Entry 9LBZ (electron microscopy, 4.00 A resolution); this record covers chains J and X of the 52 polymer chains in the assembly.

[Chain J]
Protein: Probable portal protein
From: Escherichia phage N4
UniProtKB: A0MZE1 (PORTL_BPN4); numbering as in UniProt (aligned over 1-763)
Chain sequence (763 residues; numbered 1 to 763; the number before each row is that of its first residue):
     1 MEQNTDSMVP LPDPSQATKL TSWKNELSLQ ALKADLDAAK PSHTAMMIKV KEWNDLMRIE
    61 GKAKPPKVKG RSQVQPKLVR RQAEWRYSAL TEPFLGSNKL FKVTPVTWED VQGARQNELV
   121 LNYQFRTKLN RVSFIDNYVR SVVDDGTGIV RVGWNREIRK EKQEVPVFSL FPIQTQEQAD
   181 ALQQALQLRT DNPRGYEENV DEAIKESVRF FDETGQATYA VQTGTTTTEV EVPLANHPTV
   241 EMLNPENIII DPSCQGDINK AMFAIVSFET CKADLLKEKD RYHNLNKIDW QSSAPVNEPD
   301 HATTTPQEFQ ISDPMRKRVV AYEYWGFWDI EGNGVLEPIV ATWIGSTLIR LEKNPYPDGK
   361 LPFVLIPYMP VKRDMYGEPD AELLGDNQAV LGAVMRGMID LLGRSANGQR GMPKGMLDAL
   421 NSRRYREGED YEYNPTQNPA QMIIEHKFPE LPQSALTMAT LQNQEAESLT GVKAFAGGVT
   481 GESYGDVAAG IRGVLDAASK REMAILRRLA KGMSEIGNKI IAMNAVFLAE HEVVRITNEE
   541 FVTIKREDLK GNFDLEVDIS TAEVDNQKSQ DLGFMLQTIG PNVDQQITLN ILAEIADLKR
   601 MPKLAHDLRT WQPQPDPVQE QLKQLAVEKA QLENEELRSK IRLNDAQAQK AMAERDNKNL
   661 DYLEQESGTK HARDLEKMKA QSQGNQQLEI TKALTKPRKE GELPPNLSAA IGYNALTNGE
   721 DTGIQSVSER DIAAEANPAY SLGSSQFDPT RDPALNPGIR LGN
Not modelled in the structure: 1-18, 667-763

[Chain X]
Protein: Major capsid protein
From: Escherichia phage N4
UniProtKB: Q859Q5 (CAPSD_BPN4); residue numbers follow UniProt; this construct covers 1-401
Chain sequence (401 residues; numbered 1 to 401; the number before each row is that of its first residue):
     1 MLNYNAPTDG QKSSIDGANS DQMQTFFWLK KAIITARKEQ YFMPLASVTN MPKHYGKTIK
    61 VYEYVPLLDD RNINDQGIDA SGATIVNGNL YGSSKDIGNI TSKLPLLTEN GGRVNRVGFT
   121 RIAREGSIHK FGFFYEFTQE SIDFDSDDGL MEHLSRELMN GATQITEAVL QKDLLAAAGT
   181 VLYAGAATSD ATITGEGSTP SVVSYKNLMR LDQILTENRT PTQTTIITGS RMIDTKVIGA
   241 TRVMYVGSEL VPELKAMKDL FGNKAFIETQ HYADAGTIMN GEVGSIDKFR IIQVPEMLHW
   301 AGAGAQATGA NPGYRTSMVS GQEHYDVYPM LVVGDDSFTS IGFQTDGKSL KFTVMTKMPG
   361 KETADRNDPY GETGFSSIKW YYGILVKRPE RLALIKTVAP L

[Interface between chain J and chain X]
Pairs across the interface (20):
  Pro41(J) - Val354(X)
  Thr44(J) - Lys351(X)  hydrogen bond
  Ile48(J) - Asp346(X)
  Lys51(J) - Gln344(X)
  Lys51(J) - Thr345(X)
  Asp55(J) - Thr345(X)  hydrogen bond
  Gly61(J) - His54(X)
  Lys62(J) - His54(X)
  Gln291(J) - Thr277(X)
  Ser292(J) - Met279(X)
  Pro295(J) - Pro44(X)
  Pro295(J) - Leu45(X)
  Asn297(J) - Met43(X)  hydrogen bond (side chain-backbone)
  Asn297(J) - Pro44(X)  hydrogen bond (side chain-backbone)
  Asn297(J) - Ala46(X)  hydrogen bond (side chain-backbone)
  Pro299(J) - Lys348(X)
  Pro299(J) - Leu350(X)
  Asp300(J) - Lys351(X)  salt bridge
  Gln307(J) - Ser47(X)
  Gln307(J) - Val48(X)
Other interface residues (no listed pair), chain J (16 interface residues in all): Asp289, Glu308
Other interface residues (no listed pair), chain X (20 interface residues in all): Lys53, Asn280, Asp336, Thr353

[Overview]
16 residues of chain J face 20 of chain X across their interface; the contacts include 5 hydrogen bonds and 1
salt bridge. Polar contacts include Asp300(J)-Lys351(X), Thr44(J)-Lys351(X) and Asp55(J)-Thr345(X).
Chain J is Probable portal protein and chain X is Major capsid protein, both from Escherichia phage N4; the
structure, unique-vertex of mature phage N4, was determined by electron microscopy together with 9LC0, 9LC1
and 9LD7 from the same study.
